8KE3 - chain A; structure by X-ray diffraction, 1.90 A resolution.

Chain A:
Protein: Pyrrolysine--tRNA ligase
Source organism: Methanosarcina mazei
Notes: EC 6.1.1.26; fragment: C-terminus domain
UniProt: A0A0F8JXW8 (A0A0F8JXW8_METMZ); residue numbers follow UniProt; this construct covers 185-454
Sequence (277 residues; each row starts with the number of its first residue):
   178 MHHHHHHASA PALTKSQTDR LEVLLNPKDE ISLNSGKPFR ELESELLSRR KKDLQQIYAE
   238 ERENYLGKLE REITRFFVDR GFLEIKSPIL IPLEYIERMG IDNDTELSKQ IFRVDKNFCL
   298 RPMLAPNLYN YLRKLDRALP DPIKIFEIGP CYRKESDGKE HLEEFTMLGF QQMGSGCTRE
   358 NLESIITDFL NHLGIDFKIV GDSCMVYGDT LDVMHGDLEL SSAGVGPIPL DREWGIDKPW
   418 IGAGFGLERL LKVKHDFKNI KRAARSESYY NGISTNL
Not modelled in the structure: 178-188, 379-385
Construct notes: expression tag (178-184); engineered mutation G346 (Asn in A0A0F8JXW8), Q348 (Cys in A0A0F8JXW8), G401 (Val in A0A0F8JXW8)
Bound ions: Mg2+: E396, S399 (together with AMP-PNP)
Residues lining bound ligands:
  - AMP-PNP (ANP; phosphoaminophosphonic acid-adenylate ester): R330, E332, E337, H338, L339, F342, M344, E396, L397, S398, S399, G421, F422, G423, R426, I437
  - FXC ((2R)-2-azanyl-3-[3-(trifluoromethyl)phenyl]propanoic acid): M300, L301, A302, L305, R330, M344, G346, F347, Q348, S399, W417, G419, A420, G421
What the authors report for this chain:
  - binding site for FXC: S399
  - mutagenesis - N346G/C348Q/V401G: increased catalytic activity on D- and LFAs (proposed by the authors, not directly observed)

Summary:
Ligands of chain A: AMP-PNP and compound FXC. The Mg2+ site is built by E396 and S399. The paper reports a
binding site for FXC at S399; N346G/C348Q/V401G increase catalytic activity on D- and LFAs.
Chain A is Pyrrolysine--tRNA ligase (Methanosarcina mazei); the structure, PylRS C-terminus domain mutant
bound with D-3-trifluoromethylphenylalanine and AMPNP, was determined by X-ray diffraction (same publication
as 8KE1, 8KE2, 8KE4, 8KE5 and 8KE6).
